9I65 - chains E and F of the 9 polymer chains in the assembly; structure by electron microscopy, 4.10 A resolution (low resolution: residue-level contacts below are approximate; hydrogen-bond / salt-bridge calls are withheld).

Chain E (and F):
Protein: DUF4183 domain-containing protein
From: Cohnella sp. OV330
Notes: chain F of this document is another copy of the same molecule, construct and numbering; everything in this record applies to it too
UniProt: A0A1I1C8X4 (A0A1I1C8X4_9BACL); residues 1-136 here = UniProt positions 1-136
Chain sequence (136 residues; each row starts with the number of its first residue):
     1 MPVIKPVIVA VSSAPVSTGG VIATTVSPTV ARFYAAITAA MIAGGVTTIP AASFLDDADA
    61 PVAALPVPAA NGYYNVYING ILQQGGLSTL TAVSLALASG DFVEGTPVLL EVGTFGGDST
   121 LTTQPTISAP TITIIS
Not modelled in the structure: 1
From the paper describing this entry:
  - self-association interface (contacts with another copy of this molecule); pairs are residue here / residue on that copy: Lys5-Asp101

How chain E and chain F interact:
Contacting residue pairs - 5 pairs, chain E then chain F:
  Pro2(E) with Gln83(F); Leu87(F)
  Val3(E) with Gln83(F)
  Ile4(E) with Ile81(F); Gln83(F)
Also at the interface, not in a pair above, chain E (5 interface residues in all): Lys5, Pro6
Also at the interface, not in a pair above, chain F (8 interface residues in all): Asn79, Leu82, Ser99, Asp101, Phe102
From the paper, about this interface:
  - residue pairs: Lys5(E)-Asp101(F)

Overview:
Chain E and chain F form an interface of 5 and 8 residues respectively. The paper describes a contact between
Lys5(E) and Asp101(F). The paper reports a self-association interface involving Lys5(E).
Chain E and chain F are both DUF4183 domain-containing protein (Cohnella sp. OV330); the structure,
Recombinant F-ENA-2 fibers, was determined by electron microscopy together with 9N0B and 9HZE from the same
study.
